7QXQ - chain A; structure by X-ray diffraction, 2.25 A resolution.

# Chain A
Name: Fragment transplantation onto hyperstable ancestor of haloalkane dehalogenases and Renilla luciferase (Anc-FT)
Organism: synthetic construct
Notes: EC 1.13.12.5
Amino-acid sequence (312 residues; row label = number of the first residue in the row):
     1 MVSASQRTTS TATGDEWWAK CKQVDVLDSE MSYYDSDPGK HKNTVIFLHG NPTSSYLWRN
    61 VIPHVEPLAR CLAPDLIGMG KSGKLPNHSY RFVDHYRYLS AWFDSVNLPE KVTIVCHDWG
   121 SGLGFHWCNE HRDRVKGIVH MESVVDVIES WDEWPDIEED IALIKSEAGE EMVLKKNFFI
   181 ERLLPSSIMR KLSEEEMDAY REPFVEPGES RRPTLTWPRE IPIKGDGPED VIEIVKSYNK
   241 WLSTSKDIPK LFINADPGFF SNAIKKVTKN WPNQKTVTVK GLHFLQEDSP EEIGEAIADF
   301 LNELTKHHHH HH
Unresolved in the structure: 1-11
Ligand contacts: coelenteramide (CEI; N-[3-benzyl-5-(4-hydroxyphenyl)pyrazin-2-yl]-2-(4-hydroxyphenyl)acetamide): D118, W119, E142, S143, V144, W154, I157, D160, I161, F178, F179, L183, S187, W217, P218, I221, F259, F260, H283, F284

# Overview
Chain A binds coelenteramide.
Chain A is Fragment transplantation onto hyperstable ancestor of haloalkane dehalogenases and Renilla
luciferase (Anc-FT) (synthetic construct); the structure, Coelenteramide-bound Renilla-type luciferase
(AncFT), was determined by X-ray diffraction together with 7QXR, 7OMD, 7OMO and 7OMR from the same study.
